6UU6 - chains FFF and 111 of the 9 polymer chains in the assembly; structure by X-ray diffraction, 4.20 A resolution (low resolution: residue-level contacts below are approximate; hydrogen-bond / salt-bridge calls are withheld).

Chain FFF:
Protein: RNA polymerase sigma factor RpoS
From: Escherichia coli K-12
Reference sequence: P13445 (RPOS_ECOLI); residue numbers follow UniProt; this construct covers 1-328
Sequence (336 residues; each row starts with the number of its first residue):
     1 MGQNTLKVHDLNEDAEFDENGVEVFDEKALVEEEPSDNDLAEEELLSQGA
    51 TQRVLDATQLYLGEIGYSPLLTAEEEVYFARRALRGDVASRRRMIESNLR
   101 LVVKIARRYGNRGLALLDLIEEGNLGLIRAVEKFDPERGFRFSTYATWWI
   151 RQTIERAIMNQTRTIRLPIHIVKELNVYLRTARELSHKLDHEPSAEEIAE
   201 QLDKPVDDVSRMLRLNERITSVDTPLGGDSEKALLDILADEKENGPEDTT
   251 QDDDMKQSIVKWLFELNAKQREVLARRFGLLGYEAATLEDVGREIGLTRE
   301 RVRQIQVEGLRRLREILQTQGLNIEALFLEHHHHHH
Disordered / not traced: 1-52, 330-336
Differences from the reference sequence: conflict Gly2 (Ser in P13445), Glu33 (Gln in P13445); expression tag (329-336)
UniProt features mapped onto this chain:
  - DNA-binding region: Leu288 to Val307 (H-T-H motif)
  - region: Asp56 to Ala89 (Sigma-70 factor domain-1)
  - motif: Asp118 to Glu121 (Interaction with polymerase core subunit RpoC)
  - mutagenesis: Lys173 (K173E: Eliminates RpoS proteolysis. Lack of interaction with RssB), Glu174 (E174T: 2-fold increase in RpoS half-life. Does not affect interaction with RssB), Val177 (V177K: 3-fold increase in RpoS half-life), Tyr178 (Y178L: Does not affect RpoS half-life)

Chain 111:
Molecule: Synthetic DNA 50-mer (promoter non-template strand)
Sequence (50 nucleotides; numbered 10 to 59; the number before each row is that of its first residue):
    10 ACCTTGACATCCCACCTCACGTATGCTATAATGTGTGCAGTCTGACGCGG
Disordered / not traced: 10-25, 45-48

Chain FFF / chain 111 interface:
Pairs across the interface (45; chain FFF residue first):
  Leu62(FFF) with DG42(111); DT43(111)
  Gly66(FFF) with DG42(111)
  Leu70(FFF) with DT41(111)
  Glu76(FFF) with DT41(111)
  Ser97(FFF) with DT41(111)
  Asn98(FFF) with DT41(111)
  Arg100(FFF) with DT41(111); DG42(111)
  Leu101(FFF) with DT41(111)
  Val103(FFF) with DT43(111)
  Lys104(FFF) with DG42(111); DT43(111)
  Arg107(FFF) with DT43(111); DG44(111)
  Leu116(FFF) with DT43(111)
  Lys133(FFF) with DC35(111); DA37(111)
  Phe134(FFF) with DA37(111)
  Asp135(FFF) with DA37(111)
  Arg138(FFF) with DA37(111)
  Phe140(FFF) with DT38(111); DA39(111)
  Arg141(FFF) with DA39(111); DA40(111); DT41(111)
  Ser143(FFF) with DA39(111); DA40(111); DT41(111)
  Thr144(FFF) with DA39(111); DA40(111)
  Tyr145(FFF) with DT36(111)
  Thr147(FFF) with DA40(111)
  Trp148(FFF) with DT36(111)
  Trp149(FFF) with DC35(111); DT36(111)
  Gln152(FFF) with DC35(111); DT36(111)
  Arg156(FFF) with DT33(111)
  Arg166(FFF) with DA32(111)
  Pro168(FFF) with DT31(111)
  Ile169(FFF) with DA32(111); DT33(111)
  His170(FFF) with DT31(111); DA32(111)
Also at the interface, not in a pair above, chain FFF (34 interface residues in all): Gln59, Gly63, Arg129, Gly139
Also at the interface, not in a pair above, chain 111 (14 interface residues in all): DG34

In short:
34 residues of chain FFF face 14 of chain 111 across their interface. Curated annotation (UniProt) lists 4
mutagenesis sites on chain FFF.
Here chain FFF is RNA polymerase sigma factor RpoS (Escherichia coli K-12) and chain 111 is Synthetic DNA
50-mer (promoter non-template strand). Entry 6UU6 (E. coli sigma-S transcription initiation complex with a
4-nt RNA and a UTP ("Old" crystal soaked ...) was determined by X-ray diffraction (same publication as 6UTV,
6UTW, 6UTX, 6UTY, 6UTZ, 6UU0 and 11 further entries).
